7MDJ - chains B and C of the 3 polymer chains in the assembly; structure by X-ray diffraction, 2.75 A resolution.

# Chain B
Name: Fab light chain
Organism: synthetic construct
Notes: antibody fragment or engineered binder
Amino-acid sequence (215 residues; numbered 1 to 215; the number before each row is that of its first residue):
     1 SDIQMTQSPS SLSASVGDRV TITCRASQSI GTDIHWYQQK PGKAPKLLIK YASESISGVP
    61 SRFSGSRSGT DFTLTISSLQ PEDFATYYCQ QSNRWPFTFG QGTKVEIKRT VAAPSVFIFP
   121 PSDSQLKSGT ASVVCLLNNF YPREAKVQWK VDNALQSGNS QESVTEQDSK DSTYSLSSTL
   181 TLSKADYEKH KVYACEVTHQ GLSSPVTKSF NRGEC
Disordered / not traced: 1, 159, 199-215
Cystine bridges: C24-C89, C135-C195

# Chain C
Name: pH-gated potassium channel KcsA
Organism: Streptomyces lividans
UniProtKB: P0A334 (KCSA_STRLI); residues 1-124 here = UniProt positions 1-124
Amino-acid sequence (124 residues; numbered 1 to 124; the number before each row is that of its first residue):
     1 MAPMLSGLLA RLVKLLLGRH GSALHWRAAG AATVLLVIVL LAGSYLAVLA ERGAPGAQLI
    61 TYPRALWWSV ETATTVGYGD LYPVTLWGRC VAVVVMVAGI TSFGLVTAAL ATWFVGREQE
   121 RRGH
Disordered / not traced: 1-21, 124
Sequence notes: conflict A2 (Pro in P0A334), C90 (Leu in P0A334)
Metal / ion sites: K+ site 1 near T75 (its only coordinating residue here); K+ site 2: V76, G77; K+ site 3 near G77 (its only coordinating residue here)

# Chain B / chain C interface
Residue-residue contacts - 17 pairs, chain B then chain C:
  D33(B) - R64(C)  salt bridge
  S92(B) - I60(C)
  N93(B) - Q58(C)  hydrogen bond
  N93(B) - I60(C)
  R94(B) - G56(C)  hydrogen bond (side chain-backbone)
  R94(B) - A57(C)
  R94(B) - Q58(C)
  R94(B) - I60(C)
  W95(B) - R52(C)
  W95(B) - G53(C)
  W95(B) - A54(C)
  W95(B) - P55(C)
  W95(B) - G56(C)  hydrogen bond (backbone-backbone)
  W95(B) - A57(C)  hydrogen bond (backbone-backbone)
  W95(B) - I60(C)
  F97(B) - R52(C)
  F97(B) - I60(C)  hydrophobic
Interface residues without a listed pair, chain B (7 interface residues in all): Y51
Interface residues without a listed pair, chain C (11 interface residues in all): E51, T61

# Overview
The interface between chain B and chain C involves 7 residues on one side and 11 on the other, with 4 hydrogen
bonds and 1 salt bridge. Polar contacts include D33(B)-R64(C), N93(B)-Q58(C) and R94(B)-G56(C). V76(C) and
G77(C) coordinate K+ site 2.
Chain B is Fab light chain (synthetic construct) and chain C is pH-gated potassium channel KcsA (Streptomyces
lividans); the structure, The structure of KcsA in complex with a synthetic Fab, was determined by X-ray
diffraction.
